PDB entry 8K28 | electron microscopy, 3.54 A resolution | chains C and Q of the 12 polymer chains in the assembly

# Chain C
Name: Csy3
Organism: Vibrio phage ICP1_2004_A
UniProtKB: F1D5V6 (F1D5V6_9CAUD); residues 1-306 here = UniProt positions 1-306
Amino-acid sequence (306 residues; numbered 1 to 306; the number before each row is that of its first residue):
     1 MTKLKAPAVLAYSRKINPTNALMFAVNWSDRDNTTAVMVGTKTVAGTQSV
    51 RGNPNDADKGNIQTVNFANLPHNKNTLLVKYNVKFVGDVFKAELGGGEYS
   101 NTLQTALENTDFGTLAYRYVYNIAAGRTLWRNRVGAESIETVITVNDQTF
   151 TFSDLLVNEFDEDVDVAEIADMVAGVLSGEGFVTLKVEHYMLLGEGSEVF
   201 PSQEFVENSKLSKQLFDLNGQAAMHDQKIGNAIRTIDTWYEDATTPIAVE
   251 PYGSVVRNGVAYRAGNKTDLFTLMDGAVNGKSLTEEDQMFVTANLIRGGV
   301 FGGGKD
Not modelled in the structure: 1, 304-306

# Chain Q
Molecule: 33-nt DNA strand
Organism: Vibrio phage ICP1_2004_A
Sequence (33 nucleotides; row label = number of the first residue in the row):
    17 TAAGCAAAGGGTTGACGAAAGCCCTTTGTCCCT

# How chain C and chain Q interact
Residue-residue contacts (13; chain C residue first):
  Gln-48(C) / DG27(Q)  phosphate contact
  Gln-48(C) / DT28(Q)  sugar contact
  Val-50(C) / DT29(Q)  sugar contact
  Lys-59(C) / DG27(Q)  salt bridge to the phosphate
  Gly-60(C) / DG26(Q)  sugar contact
  Asn-61(C) / DG27(Q)  sugar contact
  Asn-61(C) / DT28(Q)  hydrogen bond to the base
  Ile-62(C) / DG26(Q)  base contact
  Ile-62(C) / DG27(Q)  base contact
  Gln-63(C) / DG27(Q)  phosphate contact
  Gln-63(C) / DT28(Q)  hydrogen bond to the phosphate
  Phe-205(C) / DC32(Q)  base contact
  Ser-212(C) / DT28(Q)  hydrogen bond to the base

# Summary
The interface between chain C and chain Q involves 9 residues on one side and 5 on the other; the contacts
include 3 hydrogen bonds and 1 salt bridge. Polar pairs include Asn-61(C)/DT28(Q), Ser-212(C)/DT28(Q) and
Gln-63(C)/DT28(Q).
Chain C is Csy3 and chain Q is a 33-nt DNA strand, both from Vibrio phage ICP1_2004_A; the structure, ICP1
Csy-dsDNA complex (form 1), was determined by electron microscopy, deposited together with 8K0H, 8K0J and
8K0K.
